8TQW - chains H and Q of the 29 polymer chains in the assembly; structure by electron microscopy, 8.20 A resolution (very low resolution: no residue pairs are listed; an interface is given only as per-side residue counts).

[Chain H]
Name: Mediator of RNA polymerase II transcription subunit 8
Source organism: Homo sapiens
UniProtKB: Q96G25 (MED8_HUMAN); residue numbers follow UniProt; this construct covers 1-268
Chain sequence (268 residues; numbered 1 to 268; the number before each row is that of its first residue):
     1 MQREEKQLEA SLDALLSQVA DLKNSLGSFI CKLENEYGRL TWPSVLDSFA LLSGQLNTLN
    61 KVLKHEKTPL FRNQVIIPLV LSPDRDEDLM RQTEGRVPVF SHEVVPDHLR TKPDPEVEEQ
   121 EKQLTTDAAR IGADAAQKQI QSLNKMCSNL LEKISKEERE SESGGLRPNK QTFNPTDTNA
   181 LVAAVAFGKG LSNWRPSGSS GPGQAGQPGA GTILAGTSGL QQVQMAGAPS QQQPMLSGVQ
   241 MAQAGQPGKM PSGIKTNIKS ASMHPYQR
Not modelled in the structure: 1-2, 160-168, 193-268
UniProt features mapped onto this chain:
  - region: Ser142 to Leu151 (Interaction with the Elongin BC complex)
  - modified residue: Ser82 (Phosphoserine)
  - mutagenesis: Leu143 (L143P: Impairs interaction with the Elongin BC complex; when associated with F-147), Cys147 (C147F: Impairs interaction with the Elongin BC complex; when associated with P-143)

[Chain Q]
Name: Mediator of RNA polymerase II transcription subunit 17
Source organism: Homo sapiens
UniProtKB: Q9NVC6 (MED17_HUMAN); residue numbers follow UniProt; this construct covers 1-651
Chain sequence (651 residues; row label = number of the first residue in the row):
     1 MSGVRAVRIS IESACEKQVH EVGLDGTETY LPPLSMSQNL ARLAQRIDFS QGSGSEEEEA
    61 AGTEGDAQEW PGAGSSADQD DEEGVVKFQP SLWPWDSVRN NLRSALTEMC VLYDVLSIVR
   121 DKKFMTLDPV SQDALPPKQN PQTLQLISKK KSLAGAAQIL LKGAERLTKS VTENQENKLQ
   181 RDFNSELLRL RQHWKLRKVG DKILGDLSYR SAGSLFPHHG TFEVIKNTDL DLDKKIPEDY
   241 CPLDVQIPSD LEGSAYIKVS IQKQAPDIGD LGTVNLFKRP LPKSKPGSPH WQTKLEAAQN
   301 VLLCKEIFAQ LSREAVQIKS QVPHIVVKNQ IISQPFPSLQ LSISLCHSSN DKKSQKFATE
   361 KQCPEDHLYV LEHNLHLLIR EFHKQTLSSI MMPHPASAPF GHKRMRLSGP QAFDKNEINS
   421 LQSSEGLLEK IIKQAKHIFL RSRAAATIDS LASRIEDPQI QAHWSNINDV YESSVKVLIT
   481 SQGYEQICKS IQLQLNIGVE QIRVVHRDGR VITLSYQEQE LQDFLLSQMS QHQVHAVQQL
   541 AKVMGWQVLS FSNHVGLGPI ESIGNASAIT VASPSGDYAI SVRNGPESGS KIMVQFPRNQ
   601 CKDLPKSDVL QDNKWSHLRG PFKEVQWNKM EGRNFVYKME LLMSALSPCL L
Not modelled in the structure: 48-91, 173-181, 228-241, 266-288, 351-365
UniProt features mapped onto this chain:
  - natural variant: Leu371 (L371P: In MCPHSBA)

[Interface between chain H and chain Q]
At this resolution (8 A) residue pairs are not listed: 35 residues of chain H and 35 of chain Q lie at the interface.

[In short]
The chain H/chain Q interface involves 35 residues from each chain. Curated annotation (UniProt) lists 2
mutagenesis sites on chain H.
Here chain H is Mediator of RNA polymerase II transcription subunit 8 and chain Q is Mediator of RNA
polymerase II transcription subunit 17, both from Homo sapiens. Entry 8TQW (Structure of human transcriptional
Mediator complex) was determined by electron microscopy together with 8TQ2, 8TQC and 8TRH from the same study.
